8XS8 - chains B and D of the 4 polymer chains in the assembly; structure by X-ray diffraction, 3.11 A resolution.

[Chain B]
Protein: Aryl hydrocarbon receptor
Organism: Sus scrofa
UniProtKB: I3LF82 (I3LF82_PIG); residue numbers follow UniProt; this construct covers 26-413
Amino-acid sequence (395 residues; each row starts with the number of its first residue):
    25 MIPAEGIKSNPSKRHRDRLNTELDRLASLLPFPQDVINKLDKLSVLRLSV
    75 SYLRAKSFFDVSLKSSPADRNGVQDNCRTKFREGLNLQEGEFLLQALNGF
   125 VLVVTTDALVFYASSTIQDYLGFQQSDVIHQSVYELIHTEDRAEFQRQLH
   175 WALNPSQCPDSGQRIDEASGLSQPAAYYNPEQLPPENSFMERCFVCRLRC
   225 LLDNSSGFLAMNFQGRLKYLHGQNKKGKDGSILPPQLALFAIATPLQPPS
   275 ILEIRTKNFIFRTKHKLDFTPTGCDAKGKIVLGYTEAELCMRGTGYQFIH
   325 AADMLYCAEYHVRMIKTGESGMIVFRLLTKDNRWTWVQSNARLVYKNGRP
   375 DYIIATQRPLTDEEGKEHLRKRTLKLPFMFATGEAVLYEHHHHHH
Not modelled in the structure: 25-32, 89-95, 175-210, 228-230, 251-255, 272-278, 414-419
Differences from the reference sequence: initiating methionine (25); expression tag (414-419)
Small-molecule neighbours: W62 (benzo[a]pyrene): Thr287, His289, Phe293, Gly319, Tyr320, Phe322, Ile323, Cys331, Tyr334, His335, Ile347, Phe349, Leu351, Ser363, Ala365, Ala379, Gln381
What the authors report for this chain:
  - binding site for W62: His289, Phe293, Gly319, Cys331, Phe349, Leu351, Ser363, Ala379, Gln381
  - contacts within the chain: Tyr330-Leu398 (hydrogen bond), Tyr330-Leu400 (hydrogen bond)
  - mutagenesis - H289A, F293A, H324A, Y330E, Y330R, F349A, L351A, R396E: decreased signaling
  - mutagenesis - Y330A: decreased signaling in response to Tapinarof, FICZ, and Indirubin
  - mutagenesis - R396E: decreased localization
  - allosteric site: Asp327, Val348, Phe349, Arg396 (proposed by the authors, not directly observed)

[Chain D]
Molecule: DNAR
Sequence (21 nucleotides; row label = number of the first residue in the row):
     1 GCTTGTCACGCGATGCCCGAT

[How chain B and chain D interact]
Pairs across the interface (9; chain B residue first):
  Ser36(B) - DC11(D)  hydrogen bond to the base
  Ser36(B) - DG12(D)  hydrogen bond to the base
  Lys37(B) - DC9(D)  salt bridge to the phosphate
  Arg40(B) - DA8(D)  sugar contact
  Arg40(B) - DC9(D)  salt bridge to the phosphate
  Asn44(B) - DA8(D)  hydrogen bond to the phosphate
  Asp65(B) - DT6(D)  phosphate contact
  Asp65(B) - DC7(D)  phosphate contact
  Lys66(B) - DC7(D)  hydrogen bond to the phosphate
Other interface residues (no listed pair), chain B (8 interface residues in all): Asn34, Leu64
Other interface residues (no listed pair), chain D (7 interface residues in all): DG10

[Overview]
8 residues of chain B and 7 residues of chain D are in contact; the contacts include 4 hydrogen bonds and 2
salt bridges. Polar pairs include Ser36(B)-DC11(D), Ser36(B)-DG12(D) and Asn44(B)-DA8(D). From the paper: a
binding site for W62 at His289(B), Phe293(B) and Gly319(B) among others; H289A, F293A and H324A of chain B,
among others, reduce signaling; 9 substitutions were tested in all.
Chain B is Aryl hydrocarbon receptor (Sus scrofa) and chain D is DNAR; the structure, Crystal structure of the
DNA-bound AHR-ARNT heterodimer in complex with Benzo[a]pyrene, was determined by X-ray diffraction, deposited
together with 8XS6, 8XS7, 8XS9, 8XSA and 8XSB.
